Entry 1T1A (X-ray diffraction, 1.60 A resolution); this record covers chain A.

== Chain A ==
Name: Photoactive yellow protein
Organism: Halorhodospira halophila
UniProt: P16113 (PYP_ECTHA); numbering as in UniProt (aligned over 1-125)
Sequence (125 residues; row label = number of the first residue in the row):
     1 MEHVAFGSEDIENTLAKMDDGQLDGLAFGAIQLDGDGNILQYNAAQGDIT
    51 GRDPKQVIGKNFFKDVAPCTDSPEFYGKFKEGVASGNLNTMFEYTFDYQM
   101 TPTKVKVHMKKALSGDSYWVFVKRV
Glycans and other covalent adducts: 4'-hydroxycinnamic acid (HC4) linked to Cys69
Sequence notes: engineered mutation Gln46 (Glu in P16113)
Residues lining bound ligands: 4'-hydroxycinnamic acid (HC4): Tyr42, Thr50, Arg52, Phe62, Val66, Ala67, Pro68, Thr70, Phe96, Asp97, Tyr98, Met100
Swiss-Prot annotation at these positions:
  - modified residue: Cys69 (S-(4-hydroxycinnamyl)cysteine)
Reported in the primary citation:
  - binding site for 4'-hydroxycinnamic acid: Cys69
  - conformationally variable residues (order/disorder transition): Tyr42, Arg52

== Overview ==
4'-hydroxycinnamic acid is covalently linked to Cys69. The paper reports a binding site for 4'-hydroxycinnamic
acid at Cys69; conformational variability at Tyr42 and Arg52.
Chain A is Photoactive yellow protein (Halorhodospira halophila); the structure, Late intermediate IL1 from
time-resolved crystallography of the E46Q mutant of PYP, was determined by X-ray diffraction (same publication
as 1T18, 1T19, 1T1B and 1T1C).
